1JJA - chains B and D of the 4 polymer chains in the assembly; structure by X-ray diffraction, 2.30 A resolution.

Chain B (and D):
Molecule: L-asparaginase II
Source organism: Escherichia coli
Notes: EC 3.5.1.1; chain D of this document is another copy of the same molecule, construct and numbering; everything in this record applies to it too
UniProt: P00805 (ASPG2_ECOLI); residues 1-326 here correspond to UniProt positions 23-348 (UniProt number = residue number + 22)
Sequence (326 residues; row label = number of the first residue in the row):
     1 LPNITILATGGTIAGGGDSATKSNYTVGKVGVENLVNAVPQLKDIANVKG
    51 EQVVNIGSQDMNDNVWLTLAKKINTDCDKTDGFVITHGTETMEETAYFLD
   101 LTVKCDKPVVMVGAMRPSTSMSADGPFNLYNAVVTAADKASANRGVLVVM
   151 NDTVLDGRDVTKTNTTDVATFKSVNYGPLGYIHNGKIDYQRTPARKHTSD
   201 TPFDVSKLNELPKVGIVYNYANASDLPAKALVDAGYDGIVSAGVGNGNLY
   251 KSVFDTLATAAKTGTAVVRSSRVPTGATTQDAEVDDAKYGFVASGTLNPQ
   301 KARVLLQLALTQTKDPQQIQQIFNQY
Unresolved in the structure: 16-37 (chain D: 16-34)
Construct notes: engineered mutation Glu90 (Asp112 in P00805)
Cystine bridges: Cys77-Cys105
Swiss-Prot annotation at these positions:
  - active site: Thr12 (O-isoaspartyl threonine intermediate)
  - binding site (substrate): Ser58, Gln59

How chain B and chain D interact:
Contacting residue pairs - 98 pairs, chain B then chain D:
  Gln59(B) - Val244(D)
  Gln59(B) - Asn248(D)  hydrogen bond
  Gln59(B) - Leu249(D)
  Gln59(B) - Tyr250(D)
  Asp60(B) - Leu249(D)
  Asp60(B) - Tyr250(D)
  Asp60(B) - Lys251(D)  salt bridge
  Met61(B) - Ala221(D)
  Met61(B) - Asn222(D)  hydrogen bond (backbone-backbone)
  Met61(B) - Tyr250(D)
  Asn62(B) - Asn222(D)
  Asn62(B) - Tyr250(D)
  Asp63(B) - Asn222(D)  hydrogen bond (backbone-side chain)
  Trp66(B) - Ala221(D)  hydrophobic
  Glu90(B) - Val244(D)
  Glu90(B) - Arg272(D)  hydrogen bond (backbone-side chain)
  Glu93(B) - Arg272(D)  salt bridge
  Glu94(B) - Tyr220(D)
  Glu94(B) - Ala221(D)  hydrogen bond (side chain-backbone)
  Glu94(B) - Arg272(D)  salt bridge
  Lys162(B) - Gly245(D)
  Lys162(B) - Val273(D)
  Lys162(B) - Pro274(D)
  Thr163(B) - Val273(D)
  Thr163(B) - Pro274(D)
  Thr163(B) - Thr275(D)  hydrogen bond (backbone-side chain)
  Asn164(B) - Val273(D)
  Asn164(B) - Thr275(D)  hydrogen bond
  Asn164(B) - Gly276(D)
  Thr165(B) - Gly245(D)
  Thr165(B) - Ser271(D)
  Thr165(B) - Thr275(D)  hydrogen bond (backbone-backbone)
  Thr165(B) - Gly276(D)
  Thr165(B) - Ala277(D)  hydrogen bond (side chain-backbone)
  Thr166(B) - Asn246(D)
  Gly215(B) - Tyr220(D)
  Ile216(B) - Tyr218(D)  hydrophobic
  Ile216(B) - Tyr220(D)  hydrogen bond (backbone-side chain)
  Tyr218(B) - Ile216(D)  hydrophobic
  Tyr218(B) - Tyr218(D)  hydrophobic
  Tyr218(B) - Pro299(D)
  Tyr218(B) - Gln300(D)  hydrogen bond
  Tyr220(B) - Glu94(D)
  Tyr220(B) - Gly215(D)
  Tyr220(B) - Ile216(D)  hydrogen bond (side chain-backbone)
  Tyr220(B) - Arg303(D)
  Ala221(B) - Met61(D)
  Ala221(B) - Trp66(D)  hydrophobic
  Ala221(B) - Glu94(D)  hydrogen bond (backbone-side chain)
  Ala221(B) - Arg303(D)  hydrogen bond (backbone-side chain)
  Asn222(B) - Met61(D)  hydrogen bond (backbone-backbone)
  Asn222(B) - Asn62(D)
  Asn222(B) - Asp63(D)  hydrogen bond (side chain-backbone)
  Asn222(B) - Arg303(D)
  Ser224(B) - Tyr236(D)  hydrogen bond
  Leu226(B) - Leu231(D)  hydrophobic
  Leu226(B) - Ala234(D)  hydrophobic
  Leu226(B) - Tyr236(D)  hydrophobic
  Pro227(B) - Pro227(D)  hydrophobic
  Ala230(B) - Leu226(D)  hydrophobic
  Ala230(B) - Ala230(D)  hydrophobic
  Ala234(B) - Leu226(D)  hydrophobic
  Tyr236(B) - Ser224(D)
  Val244(B) - Gln59(D)
  Val244(B) - Glu90(D)
  Gly245(B) - Lys162(D)
  Gly245(B) - Thr165(D)
  Asn246(B) - Thr165(D)
  Asn248(B) - Gln59(D)
  Leu249(B) - Gln59(D)
  Leu249(B) - Asp60(D)
  Tyr250(B) - Gln59(D)
  Tyr250(B) - Asp60(D)
  Tyr250(B) - Met61(D)
  Lys251(B) - Asp60(D)  hydrogen bond (backbone-side chain)
  Ser271(B) - Thr165(D)
  Arg272(B) - Glu90(D)
  Arg272(B) - Glu93(D)  salt bridge
  Arg272(B) - Glu94(D)  salt bridge
  Arg272(B) - Gln300(D)
  Val273(B) - Lys162(D)
  Val273(B) - Thr163(D)
  Val273(B) - Asn164(D)
  Val273(B) - Thr165(D)
  Pro274(B) - Lys162(D)
  Pro274(B) - Thr163(D)
  Pro274(B) - Pro274(D)  hydrophobic
  Thr275(B) - Thr163(D)  hydrogen bond (side chain-backbone)
  Thr275(B) - Asn164(D)  hydrogen bond
  Thr275(B) - Thr165(D)  hydrogen bond (backbone-backbone)
  Gly276(B) - Asn164(D)  hydrogen bond (backbone-side chain)
  Gly276(B) - Thr165(D)
  Ala277(B) - Thr165(D)  hydrogen bond (backbone-side chain)
  Gln300(B) - Tyr218(D)  hydrogen bond
  Gln300(B) - Arg272(D)
  Arg303(B) - Tyr220(D)
  Arg303(B) - Ala221(D)  hydrogen bond (side chain-backbone)
  Arg303(B) - Asn222(D)
Also at the interface, not in a pair above, chain B (47 interface residues in all): Thr91, Val214, Leu231, Glu283, Pro299
Also at the interface, not in a pair above, chain D (46 interface residues in all): Thr91, Thr166, Val214

In short:
Chain B and chain D form an interface of 47 and 46 residues respectively, with 25 hydrogen bonds and 5 salt
bridges. Among the polar pairs are Asp60(B)-Lys251(D), Glu93(B)-Arg272(D) and Glu94(B)-Arg272(D). From
UniProt: active-site residue Thr12(B) and substrate-binding residues Ser58(B) and Gln59(B) on chain B.
Chain B and chain D are both L-asparaginase II (Escherichia coli); the structure, Crystal structure of
orthorhombic form of D90E mutant of escherichia coli L-asparaginase II, was determined by X-ray diffraction
(same publication as 1IHD and 1JAZ).
